PDB entry 3TGU | X-ray diffraction, 2.70 A resolution | chains B and I of the 20 polymer chains in the assembly

# Chain B
Name: Mitochondrial ubiquinol-cytochrome-c reductase complex core protein 2
Source organism: Gallus gallus
Notes: EC 1.10.2.2
UniProtKB: D0VX29 (D0VX29_CHICK); residues -1 to 439 here correspond to UniProt positions 1-441 (UniProt number = residue number + 2)
Chain sequence (441 residues; numbered -1 to 439; the number before each row is that of its first residue; numbers below 1 keep their minus sign (Ser-1 is residue -1)):
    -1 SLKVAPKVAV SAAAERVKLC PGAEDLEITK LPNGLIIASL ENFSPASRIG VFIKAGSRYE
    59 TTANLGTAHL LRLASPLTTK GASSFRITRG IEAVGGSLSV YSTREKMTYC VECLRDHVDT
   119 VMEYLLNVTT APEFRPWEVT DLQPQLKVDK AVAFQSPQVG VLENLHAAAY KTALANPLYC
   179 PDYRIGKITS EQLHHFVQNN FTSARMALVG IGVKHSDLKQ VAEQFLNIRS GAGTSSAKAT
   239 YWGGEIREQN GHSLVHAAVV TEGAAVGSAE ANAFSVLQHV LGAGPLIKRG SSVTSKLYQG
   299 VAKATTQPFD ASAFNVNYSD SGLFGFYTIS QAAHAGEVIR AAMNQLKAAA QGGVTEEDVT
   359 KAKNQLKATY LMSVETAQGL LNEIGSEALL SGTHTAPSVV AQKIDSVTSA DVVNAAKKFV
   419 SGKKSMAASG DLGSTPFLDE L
Not modelled in the structure: -1 to 18

# Chain I
Name: Cytochrome b-c1 complex subunit Rieske, mitochondrial
Source organism: Gallus gallus
Notes: EC 1.10.2.2
UniProtKB: Q5ZLR5 (UCRI_CHICK); the construct has insertions or renumbered stretches relative to UniProt, so the offset changes along the chain: 2-8 = UniProt 2-8; 50-78 = UniProt 48-76
Chain sequence (76 residues; row label = number of the first residue in the row; note: 2 numbers in that range are skipped by the numbering (no residue carries them; nothing is unmodelled there); X marks 15 residues of unknown identity (built as UNK)):
     1 XLSVAARSGP FAPYLSAAAH AVPGPLXXXX XXXX
    37 XXXXXXXDLK RPLLCRESMS GRSARRDLVA GISLNAPASV RY
Not modelled in the structure: 9-27, 44-47, 78
Modified residues: AME (N-acetylmethionine) at position 1

# Chain B / chain I interface
Pairs across the interface (83; chain B residue first):
  Arg70(B) - Ala66(I)
  Leu71(B) - Ile68(I)  hydrophobic
  Thr86(B) - Leu70(I)
  Ser95(B) - Asn71(I)
  Leu96(B) - Ser69(I)
  Leu96(B) - Leu70(I)  hydrogen bond (backbone-backbone)
  Leu96(B) - Asn71(I)
  Ser97(B) - Ile68(I)
  Ser97(B) - Ser69(I)
  Val98(B) - Ala66(I)
  Val98(B) - Gly67(I)
  Val98(B) - Ile68(I)  hydrogen bond (backbone-backbone)
  Tyr99(B) - Ala66(I)
  Tyr99(B) - Ser75(I)
  Ser100(B) - Val65(I)
  Ser100(B) - Ala66(I)  hydrogen bond (backbone-backbone)
  Thr101(B) - Val4(I)
  Lys104(B) - Val4(I)
  Asp147(B) - Ile68(I)
  Asp147(B) - Ala74(I)
  Gln156(B) - Leu64(I)
  Gln156(B) - Arg77(I)  hydrogen bond (side chain-backbone)
  Val157(B) - Leu64(I)  hydrophobic
  Leu160(B) - Ala60(I)  hydrophobic
  Leu160(B) - Arg62(I)
  Leu160(B) - Leu64(I)  hydrophobic
  Leu176(B) - Leu64(I)
  Leu176(B) - Ala66(I)  hydrophobic
  Tyr177(B) - Ala66(I)
  Tyr177(B) - Val76(I)
  Leu252(B) - Leu49(I)  hydrophobic
  Leu252(B) - Met55(I)  hydrophobic
  Ala269(B) - Arg7(I)
  Asn270(B) - Arg7(I)  hydrogen bond
  Ser273(B) - Arg7(I)  hydrogen bond
  Gln276(B) - Arg61(I)
  Pro283(B) - Ser56(I)
  Pro283(B) - Gly57(I)
  Arg287(B) - Glu53(I)
  Tyr296(B) - Arg52(I)
  Thr304(B) - Arg52(I)  hydrogen bond (backbone-side chain)
  Gln305(B) - Arg52(I)  hydrogen bond (backbone-side chain)
  Pro306(B) - Leu50(I)
  Pro306(B) - Cys51(I)  hydrophobic
  Pro306(B) - Arg52(I)
  Phe307(B) - Arg52(I)
  Phe307(B) - Met55(I)  hydrophobic
  Asp308(B) - Met55(I)
  Asp308(B) - Ser56(I)
  Asp308(B) - Gly57(I)  hydrogen bond (side chain-backbone)
  Asp308(B) - Arg58(I)  hydrogen bond (side chain-backbone)
  Asp308(B) - Ser59(I)  hydrogen bond
  Ala309(B) - Ser59(I)
  Ser310(B) - Ser59(I)
  Ala311(B) - Arg61(I)
  Phe312(B) - Ala60(I)
  Phe312(B) - Arg62(I)
  Asn313(B) - Arg7(I)
  Asn313(B) - Ser8(I)
  Asn313(B) - Arg61(I)
  Asn313(B) - Arg62(I)
  Val314(B) - Arg62(I)
  Val314(B) - Asp63(I)
  Asn315(B) - Arg7(I)
  Tyr316(B) - Asp63(I)
  Tyr325(B) - Ser59(I)  hydrogen bond (backbone-side chain)
  Tyr325(B) - Ala60(I)  hydrophobic
  Ile327(B) - Met55(I)  hydrophobic
  Ile327(B) - Arg58(I)
  Ile327(B) - Ser59(I)
  Tyr368(B) - AME_1(I)
  Asn380(B) - Ser3(I)  hydrogen bond
  Asn380(B) - Ala5(I)
  Glu381(B) - AME_1(I)
  Glu381(B) - Leu2(I)
  Glu381(B) - Ser3(I)
  Ser384(B) - Leu2(I)
  Ser384(B) - Ser3(I)
  Ser384(B) - Val4(I)
  Glu385(B) - AME_1(I)
  Glu385(B) - Leu2(I)
  Leu388(B) - Leu2(I)  hydrophobic
  Val398(B) - AME_1(I)
Other interface residues (no listed pair), chain B (60 interface residues in all): Ile85, Ile89, Val150, Gln153, Ser154, His254, Val264, Ala300, Thr303, Thr326, Leu364, Gln376, Ser389
Other interface residues (no listed pair), chain I (34 interface residues in all): Ala6

# In short
Chain B and chain I form an interface of 60 and 34 residues respectively; the contacts include 13 hydrogen
bonds. Among the polar pairs are Gln156(B)-Arg77(I), Asn270(B)-Arg7(I) and Ser273(B)-Arg7(I).
Chain B is Mitochondrial ubiquinol-cytochrome-c reductase complex core protein 2 and chain I is Cytochrome
b-c1 complex subunit Rieske, mitochondrial, both from Gallus gallus; the structure, Cytochrome bc1 complex
from chicken with pfvs-designed moa inhibitor bound, was determined by X-ray diffraction.
